6D8D - chains D and E of the 6 polymer chains in the assembly; structure by X-ray diffraction, 3.55 A resolution.

== Chain D ==
Protein: Hemagglutinin HA2 chain
Source organism: Influenza A virus
Reference sequence: A0A218MY65 (A0A218MY65_9INFA); residues 1-221 here correspond to UniProt positions 340-560 (UniProt number = residue number + 339)
Amino-acid sequence (221 residues; row label = number of the first residue in the row):
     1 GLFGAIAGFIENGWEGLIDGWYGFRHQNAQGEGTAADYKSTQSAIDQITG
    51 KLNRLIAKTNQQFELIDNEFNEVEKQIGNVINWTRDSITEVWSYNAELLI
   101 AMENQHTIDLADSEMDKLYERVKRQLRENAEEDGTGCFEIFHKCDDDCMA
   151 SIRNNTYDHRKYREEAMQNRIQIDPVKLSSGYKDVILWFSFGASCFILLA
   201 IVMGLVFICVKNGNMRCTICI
Not modelled in the structure: 172-221
Disulfide bonds: Cys-144/Cys-148
Glycans and other covalent adducts: N-acetylglucosamine (NAG) linked to Asn-82

== Chain E ==
Protein: Hemagglutinin HA1 chain
Source organism: Influenza A virus
Reference sequence: A0A2I7YV81 (A0A2I7YV81_9INFA); residues 1-321 here correspond to UniProt positions 19-339 (UniProt number = residue number + 18)
Amino-acid sequence (321 residues; each row starts with the number of its first residue):
     1 DKICLGHHAVSNGTKVNTLTERGVEVVNATETVERTNIPRICSKGKRTVD
    51 LGQCGLLGTITGPPQCDQFLEFSADLIIERREGSDVCYPGKFVNEEALRQ
   101 ILRESGGIDKETMGFTYNGIRTNGVTSACKRSGSSFYAEMKWLLSNTDNA
   151 AFPQMTKSYKNTRKSPAIIVWGIHHSVSTAEQTKLYGSGNKLVTVGSSNY
   201 QQSFVPSPGARPQVNGLSGRIDFHWLILNPNDTVTFSFNGAFIAPDRASF
   251 LRGKSMGIQSGVQVDANCEGDCYHSGGTIISNLPFQNIDSRAVGKCPRYV
   301 KQRSLLLATGMKNVPEIPKGR
Not modelled in the structure: 317-321
Disulfide bonds: Cys-42/Cys-268, Cys-54/Cys-66, Cys-87/Cys-129, Cys-272/Cys-296
Glycans and other covalent adducts: glycan linked to Asn-231
From the paper describing this entry:
  - binding site for N-acetyl-alpha-neuraminic acid: Tyr-88, Thr-126, Ser-127
  - binding site for beta-D-galactopyranose: Lys-184
  - binding site for N-acetyl-alpha-neuraminic acid: Trp-142, His-174 (by similarity / conservation)
  - specificity-determining residues: Leu-217
  - mutagenesis - V177K/K184T/G219S: increased binding to human-type receptor

== Chain D / chain E interface ==
Contacting residue pairs - 9 pairs, chain D then chain E:
  Gln-47(D) with Thr-20(E)
  Gly-50(D) with Thr-20(E)
  Lys-51(D) with Leu-19(E); Thr-20(E)
  Arg-54(D) with Thr-18(E); Leu-19(E), hydrogen bond (side chain-backbone)
  Met-102(D) with Leu-19(E), hydrophobic
  Glu-103(D) with Leu-19(E)
  His-106(D) with Thr-20(E)
Also at the interface, not in a pair above, chain D (9 interface residues in all): Asp-46, Gln-61
Also at the interface, not in a pair above, chain E (4 interface residues in all): Lys-301

== Summary ==
The interface between chain D and chain E involves 9 residues on one side and 4 on the other; the contacts
include 1 hydrogen bond. Its one hydrogen-bonded contact is Arg-54(D)/Leu-19(E). From the paper: a binding
site for N-acetyl-alpha-neuraminic acid at Tyr-88(E), Thr-126(E) and Ser-127(E) among others;
V177K/K184T/G219S of chain E increase binding to human-type receptor.
Chain D is Hemagglutinin HA2 chain and chain E is Hemagglutinin HA1 chain, both from Influenza A virus; the
structure, The crystal structure of hemagglutinin from A/Hong Kong/125/2017 influenza virus in complex with
LSTb, was determined by X-ray diffraction (same publication as 6D7C, 6D7U and 6D8B).
